2W43 - chains A and B; structure by X-ray diffraction, 1.66 A resolution.

== Chain A (and B) ==
Name: Hypothetical 2-haloalkanoic acid dehalogenase
From: Sulfolobus tokodaii
Notes: EC 3.1.8.2; chain B of this document is another copy of the same molecule, construct and numbering; everything in this record applies to it too
Reference sequence: Q96XE7 (Q96XE7_SULTO); residues 1-201 here = UniProt positions 1-201
Chain sequence (201 residues; each row starts with the number of its first residue):
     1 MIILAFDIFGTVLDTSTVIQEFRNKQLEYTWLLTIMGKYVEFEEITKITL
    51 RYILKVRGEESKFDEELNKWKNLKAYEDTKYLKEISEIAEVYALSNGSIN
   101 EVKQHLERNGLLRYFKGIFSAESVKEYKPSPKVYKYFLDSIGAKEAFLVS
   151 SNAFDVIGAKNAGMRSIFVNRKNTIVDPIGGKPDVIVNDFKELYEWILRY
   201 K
Reported in the primary citation:
  - self-association interface (contacts with another copy of this molecule); pairs are residue here / residue on that copy: Leu32-Phe154 (hydrophobic contact), Lys25, Tyr29, Trp31, Leu32, Ile35, Met36, Pro129, Phe154, Gly158
  - binding site for phosphate ion: Ser95
  - catalytic residues: Asp7 (by similarity / conservation)
  - contacts within the chain: Asp7-Lys128 (salt bridge)
  - catalytic residues: Arg23 (proposed by the authors, not directly observed)

== How chain A and chain B interact ==
Pairs across the interface (45; chain A residue first):
  Lys25(A) - Ile179(B)
  Glu28(A) - Trp31(B)
  Tyr29(A) - Ile179(B)
  Trp31(A) - Glu28(B)
  Trp31(A) - Leu32(B)
  Trp31(A) - Ile35(B)
  Leu32(A) - Trp31(B)
  Leu32(A) - Pro129(B)  hydrophobic
  Leu32(A) - Phe154(B)  hydrophobic
  Ile35(A) - Trp31(B)  hydrophobic
  Ile35(A) - Ile35(B)  hydrophobic
  Ile35(A) - Pro129(B)
  Ile35(A) - Ser130(B)
  Ile35(A) - Pro131(B)
  Met36(A) - Pro129(B)  hydrophobic
  Met36(A) - Pro131(B)
  Met36(A) - Gly158(B)
  Met36(A) - Asn161(B)  hydrogen bond (backbone-side chain)
  Lys38(A) - Asn161(B)  hydrogen bond
  Ile48(A) - Ile179(B)  hydrophobic
  Thr49(A) - Ile179(B)
  Tyr52(A) - Val176(B)  hydrophobic
  Tyr52(A) - Asp177(B)
  Tyr52(A) - Ile179(B)  hydrophobic
  Lys55(A) - Val176(B)
  Val56(A) - Val176(B)  hydrophobic
  Pro129(A) - Leu32(B)  hydrophobic
  Pro129(A) - Ile35(B)
  Pro129(A) - Met36(B)  hydrophobic
  Ser130(A) - Ile35(B)
  Pro131(A) - Ile35(B)
  Phe154(A) - Leu32(B)  hydrophobic
  Ile157(A) - Met36(B)  hydrophobic
  Asn161(A) - Met36(B)  hydrogen bond (side chain-backbone)
  Asn161(A) - Lys38(B)  hydrogen bond
  Ile175(A) - Tyr52(B)  hydrogen bond (backbone-side chain)
  Asp177(A) - Lys25(B)  salt bridge
  Asp177(A) - Tyr29(B)  hydrogen bond
  Asp177(A) - Tyr52(B)
  Pro178(A) - Tyr29(B)
  Pro178(A) - Ile48(B)  hydrophobic
  Pro178(A) - Tyr52(B)
  Ile179(A) - Tyr29(B)  hydrophobic
  Ile179(A) - Leu33(B)
  Ile179(A) - Met36(B)  hydrophobic
Also at the interface, not in a pair above, chain A (27 interface residues in all): Thr34, Tyr127, Gly158, Val176
Also at the interface, not in a pair above, chain B (26 interface residues in all): Thr34, Tyr127, Lys128, Ile157, Pro178, Gly180

== In short ==
The interface between chain A and chain B involves 27 residues on one side and 26 on the other, with 6
hydrogen bonds and 1 salt bridge. Polar pairs include Asp177(A)-Lys25(B), Met36(A)-Asn161(B) and
Lys38(A)-Asn161(B). The paper reports catalytic residues Asp7(A) and Arg23(A); a binding site for phosphate
ion at Ser95(A).
Both chains are Hypothetical 2-haloalkanoic acid dehalogenase (Sulfolobus tokodaii). Entry 2W43 (Structure of
L-haloacid dehalogenase from S. tokodaii) was determined by X-ray diffraction together with 2W11 from the same
study.
